6CVB - chains A and D of the 4 polymer chains in the assembly; structure by electron microscopy, 2.43 A resolution.

# Chain A
Protein: viral protein 1
Organism: Enterovirus D68
Reference sequence: A0A0X7Z9B1 (A0A0X7Z9B1_9ENTO); residues 1-297 here correspond to UniProt positions 565-861 (UniProt number = residue number + 564)
Sequence (297 residues; numbered 1 to 297; the number before each row is that of its first residue):
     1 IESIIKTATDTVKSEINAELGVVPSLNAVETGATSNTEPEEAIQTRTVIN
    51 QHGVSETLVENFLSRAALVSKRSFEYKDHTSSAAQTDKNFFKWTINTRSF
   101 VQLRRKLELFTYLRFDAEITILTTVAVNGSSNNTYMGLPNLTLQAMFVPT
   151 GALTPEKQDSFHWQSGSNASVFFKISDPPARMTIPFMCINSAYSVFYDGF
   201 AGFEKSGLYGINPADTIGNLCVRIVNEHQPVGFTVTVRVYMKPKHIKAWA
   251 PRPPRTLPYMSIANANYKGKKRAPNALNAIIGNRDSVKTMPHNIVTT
Unresolved in the structure: 24, 129-133, 297
Reported in the primary citation:
  - conformationally variable residues (loop rearrangement): Ile217

# Chain D
Protein: viral protein 4
Organism: Enterovirus D68
Reference sequence: A0A0P0DH17 (A0A0P0DH17_9ENTO); residues 1-68 here correspond to UniProt positions 2-69 (UniProt number = residue number + 1)
Sequence (68 residues; numbered 1 to 68; the number before each row is that of its first residue):
     1 GAQVTRQQTGTHENANIATNGSHITYNQINFYKDSYAASASKQDFSQDPS
    51 KFTEPVVEGLKAGAPVLK
Unresolved in the structure: 1-28, 59-68

# How chain A and chain D interact
Residue-residue contacts (39):
  Ile1(A) - Asp48(D)
  Ile1(A) - Ser50(D)  hydrogen bond (backbone-side chain)
  Glu2(A) - Ser46(D)
  Glu2(A) - Gln47(D)
  Glu2(A) - Asp48(D)
  Ser3(A) - Phe45(D)
  Ser3(A) - Ser46(D)
  Ser3(A) - Gln47(D)  hydrogen bond (backbone-backbone)
  Ile4(A) - Phe45(D)
  Ile4(A) - Ser46(D)
  Ile5(A) - Phe45(D)  hydrogen bond (backbone-backbone)
  Ile5(A) - Gln47(D)
  Lys6(A) - Phe45(D)
  Thr31(A) - Val56(D)
  Ala33(A) - Thr53(D)
  Ala33(A) - Glu54(D)
  Ala33(A) - Val56(D)  hydrophobic
  Thr34(A) - Thr53(D)  hydrogen bond (backbone-backbone)
  Thr34(A) - Glu54(D)
  Ser55(A) - Phe45(D)
  Leu58(A) - Lys42(D)
  Leu58(A) - Asp44(D)
  Leu58(A) - Phe45(D)  hydrophobic
  Glu60(A) - Ala40(D)
  Glu60(A) - Ser41(D)  hydrogen bond
  Glu60(A) - Lys42(D)
  Asn61(A) - Lys42(D)  hydrogen bond
  Ser64(A) - Lys42(D)  hydrogen bond
  Asp116(A) - Tyr36(D)
  Thr183(A) - Tyr36(D)
  Pro185(A) - Tyr36(D)
  Lys244(A) - Tyr36(D)
  Lys244(A) - Ala37(D)  hydrogen bond (side chain-backbone)
  Lys244(A) - Ala38(D)  hydrogen bond (side chain-backbone)
  His245(A) - Tyr36(D)
  His245(A) - Ala38(D)
  His245(A) - Ser39(D)  hydrogen bond (side chain-backbone)
  His245(A) - Ser41(D)
  Pro251(A) - Phe52(D)
Interface residues without a listed pair, chain A (24 interface residues in all): Gly32, Asn36, Val54, Ile184
Interface residues without a listed pair, chain D (19 interface residues in all): Ser35, Pro55

# Overview
24 residues of chain A face 19 of chain D across their interface, with 10 hydrogen bonds. Polar contacts
include Ile1(A)-Ser50(D), Glu60(A)-Ser41(D) and Asn61(A)-Lys42(D). The paper reports conformational
variability at Ile217(A).
Chain A is viral protein 1 and chain D is viral protein 4, both from Enterovirus D68; the structure, CryoEM
structure of human enterovirus D68 in complex with 6'-sialyl-N-acetyllactosamine, was determined by electron
microscopy together with 6CV1, 6CV2, 6CV3, 6CV4 and 6CV5 from the same study.
